6Z9P - chains a and L of the 16 polymer chains in the assembly; structure by electron microscopy, 3.90 A resolution.

# Chain a
Name: Transcription termination factor Rho
From: Escherichia coli
Notes: EC 3.6.4.-
UniProtKB: A0A0A0GPI6 (A0A0A0GPI6_ECOLX); residues 1-419 here correspond to UniProt positions 25-443 (UniProt number = residue number + 24)
Sequence (419 residues; each row starts with the number of its first residue):
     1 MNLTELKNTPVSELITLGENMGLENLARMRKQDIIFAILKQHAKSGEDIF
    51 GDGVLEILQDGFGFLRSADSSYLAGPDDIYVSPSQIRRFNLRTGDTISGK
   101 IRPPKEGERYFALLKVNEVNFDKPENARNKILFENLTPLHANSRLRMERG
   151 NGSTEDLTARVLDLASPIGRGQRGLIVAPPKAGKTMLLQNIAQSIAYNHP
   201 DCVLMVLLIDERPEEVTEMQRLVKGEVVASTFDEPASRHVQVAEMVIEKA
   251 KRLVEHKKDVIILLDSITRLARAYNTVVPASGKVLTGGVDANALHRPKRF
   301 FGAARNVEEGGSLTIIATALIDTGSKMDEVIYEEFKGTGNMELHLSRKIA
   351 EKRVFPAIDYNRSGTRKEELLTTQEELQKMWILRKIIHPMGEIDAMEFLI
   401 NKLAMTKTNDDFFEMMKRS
Unresolved in the structure: 418-419
Small-molecule neighbours: 2'-deoxyguanosine-5'-monophosphate (DG): Gln59, Asp60, Ala74

# Chain L
Molecule: template strand
Sequence (50 nucleotides; numbered -14 to 35; the number before each row is that of its first residue; numbers below 1 keep their minus sign (DG-14 is residue -14)):
   -14 GTTATCCGCTCACAATGCCACACGCGCTGCTCGGCCGTTATTCGCAGCCC
Unresolved in the structure: -14 to -13, 22-35

# Chain a / chain L interface
Contacting residue pairs (13; chain a residue first):
  Leu58(a) - DC21(L)  base contact
  Asp60(a) - DG19(L)  base contact
  Asp60(a) - DC20(L)  phosphate contact
  Phe62(a) - DC20(L)  phosphate contact
  Phe64(a) - DC21(L)  base contact
  Ala74(a) - DC21(L)  base contact
  Tyr80(a) - DC20(L)  stacking on the base
  Arg87(a) - DG19(L)  base contact
  Arg102(a) - DC20(L)  base contact
  Glu108(a) - DC20(L)  base contact
  Arg109(a) - DC20(L)  hydrogen bond to the sugar
  Arg109(a) - DC21(L)  hydrogen bond to the sugar
  Tyr110(a) - DC21(L)  hydrogen bond to the base
Also at the interface, not in a pair above, chain a (14 interface residues in all): Arg66, Gly75, Pro83
Also at the interface, not in a pair above, chain L (4 interface residues in all): DG18

# Overview
Chain a and chain L form an interface of 14 and 4 residues respectively, with 3 hydrogen bonds and 1 aromatic
stacking contact. Polar pairs include Tyr110(a)-DC21(L), Arg109(a)-DC20(L) and Arg109(a)-DC21(L). Ligands of
chain a: 2'-deoxyguanosine-5'-monophosphate.
Here chain a is Transcription termination factor Rho (Escherichia coli) and chain L is template strand. Entry
6Z9P (Transcription termination intermediate complex 1) was determined by electron microscopy (same
publication as 6Z9Q, 6Z9R, 6Z9S, 6Z9T, 7ADB, 7ADC, 7ADD and 7ADE).
